8HAO - chains D and I of the 12 polymer chains in the assembly; structure by electron microscopy, 3.76 A resolution.

[Chain D]
Molecule: Guanine nucleotide-binding protein G(I)/G(S)/G(T) subunit beta-1
Source organism: Rattus norvegicus
Sequence (400 residues; each row starts with the number of its first residue; numbers below 1 keep their minus sign (Met-33 is residue -33)):
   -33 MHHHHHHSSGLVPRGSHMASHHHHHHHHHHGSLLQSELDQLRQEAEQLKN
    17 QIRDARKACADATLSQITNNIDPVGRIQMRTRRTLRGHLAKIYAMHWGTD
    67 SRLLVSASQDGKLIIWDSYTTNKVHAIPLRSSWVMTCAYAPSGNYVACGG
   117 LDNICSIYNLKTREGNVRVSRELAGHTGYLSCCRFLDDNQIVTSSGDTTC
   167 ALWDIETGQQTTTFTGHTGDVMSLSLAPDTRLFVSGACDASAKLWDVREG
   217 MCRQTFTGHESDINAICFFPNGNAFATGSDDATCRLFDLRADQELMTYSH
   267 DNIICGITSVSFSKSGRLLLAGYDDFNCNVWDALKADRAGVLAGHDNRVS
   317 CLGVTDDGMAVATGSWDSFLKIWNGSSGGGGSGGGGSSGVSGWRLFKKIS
Not modelled in the structure: -33 to 2, 344-366

[Chain I]
Molecule: Parathyroid hormone/parathyroid hormone-related peptide receptor
Source organism: Homo sapiens
UniProtKB: Q03431 (PTH1R_HUMAN); residue numbers follow UniProt; this construct covers 27-502
Sequence (476 residues; each row starts with the number of its first residue):
    27 DADDVMTKEEQIFLLHRAQAQCEKRLKEVLQRPASIMESDKGWTSASTSG
    77 KPRKDKASGKLYPESEEDKEAPTGSRYRGRPCLPEWDHILCWPLGAPGEV
   127 VAVPCPDYIYDFNHKGHAYRRCDRNGSWELVPGHNRTWANYSECVKFLTN
   177 ETREREVFDRLAMIYTVGYSVSLASLTVAVLILAYFRRLHCTRNYIHMHL
   227 FLSFMLRAVSIFVKDAVLYSGATLDEAERLTEEELRAIAQAPPPPATAAA
   277 GYAGCRVAVTFFLYFLATNYYWILVEGLYLHSLIFMAFFSEKKYLWGFTV
   327 FGWGLPAVFVAVWVSVRATLANTGCWDLSSGNKKWIIQVPILASIVLNFI
   377 LFINIVRVLATKLRETNAGRCDTRQQYRKLLKSTLVLMPLFGVHYIVFMA
   427 TPYTEVSGTLWQVQMHYEMLFNSFQGFFVAIIYCFCNGEVQAEIKKSWSR
   477 WTLALDFRRKARSGSSSYSYGPMVSH
Not modelled in the structure: 27-30, 52-104, 175-176, 247-275, 394-398, 482-502
Sequence notes: conflict Ala188 (Gly in Q03431), Arg484 (Lys in Q03431)
Disulfides: Cys48-Cys117, Cys108-Cys148, Cys131-Cys170, Cys281-Cys351
From the paper describing this entry:
  - mutagenesis - M32A, E35A, D137A, Y167A, Y195A, R233A, L292A, Y429A, W437A, Q440A, M441A: decreased signaling with Parathyroid hormone
  - mutagenesis - D353A, Q364A, M425A, M445A: decreased signaling
  - mutagenesis - D353A, E444A, M445A: unchanged signaling with Parathyroid hormone

[Chain D / chain I interface]
Residue-residue contacts - 4 pairs, chain D then chain I:
  Arg52(D) with Arg213(I)
  Ala309(D) with Arg476(I), hydrogen bond (backbone-side chain)
  Gly310(D) with Arg476(I)
  Asp312(D) with Arg214(I), salt bridge
Other interface residues (no listed pair), chain D (5 interface residues in all): Gln44
Other interface residues (no listed pair), chain I (4 interface residues in all): Ala480

[Overview]
The interface between chain D and chain I involves 5 residues on one side and 4 on the other, with 1 hydrogen
bond and 1 salt bridge. Among the polar pairs are Asp312(D)-Arg214(I) and Ala309(D)-Arg476(I). The paper
reports that M32A, E35A and D137A of chain I, among others, reduce signaling with Parathyroid hormone; D353A,
Q364A and M425A of chain I, among others, reduce signaling; 16 substitutions were tested in all.
Here chain D is Guanine nucleotide-binding protein G(I)/G(S)/G(T) subunit beta-1 (Rattus norvegicus) and chain
I is Parathyroid hormone/parathyroid hormone-related peptide receptor (Homo sapiens). Entry 8HAO (Human
parathyroid hormone receptor-1 dimer) was determined by electron microscopy together with 8HA0 and 8HAF from
the same study.
